PDB entry 8XC4 | X-ray diffraction, 3.24 A resolution | chains E and F of the 3 polymer chains in the assembly

Chain E:
Name: 1E5-vh
Organism: Macaca mulatta
Chain sequence (242 residues; numbered 1 to 242; the number before each row is that of its first residue):
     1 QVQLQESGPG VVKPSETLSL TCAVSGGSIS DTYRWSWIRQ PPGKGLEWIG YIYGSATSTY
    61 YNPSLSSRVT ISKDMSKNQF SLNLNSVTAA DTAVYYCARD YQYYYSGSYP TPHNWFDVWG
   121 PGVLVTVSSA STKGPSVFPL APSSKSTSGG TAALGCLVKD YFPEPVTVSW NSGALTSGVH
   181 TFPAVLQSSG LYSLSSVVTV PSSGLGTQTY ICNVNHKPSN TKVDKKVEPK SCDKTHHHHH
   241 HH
Not modelled in the structure: 230-242
Disulfides: Cys22-Cys97, Cys156-Cys212

Chain F:
Name: 1E5-vl
Organism: Macaca mulatta
Chain sequence (214 residues; numbered 1 to 214; the number before each row is that of its first residue):
     1 DIQMTQSPSS LSASVGDRVT ITCRASQGII DYLSWYQQKP GKAPKLLIST ASNLESGVPS
    61 RFSGSGSGTE FTLTISSLQP EDFATYSCLQ GYTTPYTFGQ GTKVEIKRTV AAPSVFIFPP
   121 SDEQLKSGTA SVVCLLNNFY PREAKVQWKV DNALQSGNSQ ESVTEQDSKD STYSLSSTLT
   181 LSKADYEKHK VYACEVTHQG LSSPVTKSFN RGEC
Not modelled in the structure: 212-214
Disulfides: Cys23-Cys88, Cys134-Cys194

Chain E / chain F interface:
Residue-residue contacts (75):
  Arg34(E) with Tyr96(F)
  Ile38(E) with Phe98(F), hydrophobic
  Gln40(E) with Gln38(F), hydrogen bond
  Gly45(E) with Gln100(F)
  Leu46(E) with Phe98(F)
  Trp48(E) with Thr94(F); Pro95(F), hydrophobic; Tyr96(F)
  Tyr60(E) with Thr94(F), hydrogen bond (side chain-backbone)
  Asn62(E) with Pro95(F)
  Pro63(E) with Pro95(F)
  Tyr96(E) with Lys42(F)
  Thr111(E) with Tyr32(F), hydrogen bond
  Pro112(E) with Tyr32(F)
  His113(E) with Asp31(F); Tyr32(F); Thr50(F)
  Asn114(E) with Ser34(F); Gly91(F), hydrogen bond (side chain-backbone); Tyr96(F), hydrogen bond
  Trp115(E) with Ser34(F); Tyr36(F); Leu46(F); Ser49(F); Leu89(F), hydrophobic
  Phe116(E) with Tyr36(F), hydrogen bond (backbone-side chain); Leu89(F), hydrophobic; Phe98(F), hydrophobic
  Trp119(E) with Tyr36(F), hydrophobic; Ala43(F), hydrophobic; Pro44(F)
  Gly120(E) with Ala43(F)
  Phe138(E) with Ser121(F); Glu123(F)
  Pro139(E) with Ser121(F)
  Leu140(E) with Phe118(F), hydrophobic; Val133(F), hydrophobic
  Ser143(E) with Ile117(F)
  Lys145(E) with Ile117(F); Lys207(F); Phe209(F)
  Ser146(E) with Phe116(F); Phe118(F)
  Ala153(E) with Phe116(F), hydrophobic; Phe118(F); Leu135(F), hydrophobic
  Leu157(E) with Ser131(F); Val133(F), hydrophobic
  Lys159(E) with Gln124(F); Thr129(F), hydrogen bond; Ser131(F)
  His180(E) with Asn137(F); Asn138(F); Ser174(F)
  Thr181(E) with Thr164(F)
  Phe182(E) with Leu135(F), hydrophobic; Ser162(F); Thr164(F); Ser174(F); Leu175(F); Ser176(F)
  Pro183(E) with Ser162(F), hydrogen bond (backbone-side chain); Val163(F); Thr164(F)
  Val185(E) with Gln160(F); Glu161(F)
  Leu186(E) with Gln160(F)
  Gln187(E) with Gln160(F)
  Ser193(E) with Gln160(F); Thr178(F)
  Ser195(E) with Val133(F); Ser176(F); Thr178(F)
  Val197(E) with Leu135(F), hydrophobic
  Thr199(E) with Asn137(F)
Also at the interface, not in a pair above, chain E (46 interface residues in all): Glu47, Tyr51, Tyr103, Ala141, Thr147, Thr151, Leu154, Ala184
Also at the interface, not in a pair above, chain F (47 interface residues in all): Tyr92, Gly99, Val115, Pro119, Asp167, Ser208

In short:
Chain E and chain F form an interface of 46 and 47 residues respectively, with 8 hydrogen bonds. Polar pairs
include Gln40(E)-Gln38(F), Tyr60(E)-Thr94(F) and Thr111(E)-Tyr32(F).
Chain E is 1E5-vh and chain F is 1E5-vl, both from Macaca mulatta; the structure, Nipah virus attachment
glycoprotein head domain in complex with a broadly neutralizing antibody 1E5, was determined by X-ray
diffraction (same publication as 8K0C and 8K0D).
